Entry 7OZL (electron microscopy, 2.74 A resolution); this record covers chains B and C of the 4 polymer chains in the assembly.

# Chain B
Name: Capsid protein VP2
From: Human enterovirus 70 (strain J670/71)
UniProtKB: P32537 (POLG_HE701); residues 1-250 here correspond to UniProt positions 70-319 (UniProt number = residue number + 69)
Chain sequence (250 residues; each row starts with the number of its first residue):
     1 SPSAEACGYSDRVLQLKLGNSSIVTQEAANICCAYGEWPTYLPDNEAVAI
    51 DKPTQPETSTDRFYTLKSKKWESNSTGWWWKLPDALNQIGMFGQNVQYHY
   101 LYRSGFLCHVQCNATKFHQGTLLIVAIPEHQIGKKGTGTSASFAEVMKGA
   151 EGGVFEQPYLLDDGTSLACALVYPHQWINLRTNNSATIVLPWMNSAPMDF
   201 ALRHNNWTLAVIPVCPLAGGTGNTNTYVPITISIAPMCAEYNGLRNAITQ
Unresolved in the structure: 1-9, 249-250

# Chain C
Name: Capsid protein VP3
From: Human enterovirus 70 (strain J670/71)
UniProtKB: P32537 (POLG_HE701); residues 1-243 here correspond to UniProt positions 320-562 (UniProt number = residue number + 319)
Chain sequence (243 residues; numbered 1 to 243; the number before each row is that of its first residue):
     1 GVPTCLLPGSNQFLTTDDHSSAPAFPDFSPTPEMHIPGQVHSMLEIVQIE
    51 SMMEINNVNDASGVERLRVQISAQSDMDQLLFNIPLDIQLEGPLRNTLLG
   101 NISRYYTHWSGSLEMTFMFCGSFMTTGKLIICYTPPGGSSPTDRMQAMLA
   151 THVVWDFGLQSSITIIIPWISGSHYRMFNTDAKAINANVGYVTCFMQTNL
   201 VAPVGAADQCYIVGMVAAKKDFNLRLMRDSPDIGQSAILPEQA

# How chain B and chain C interact
Pairs across the interface (70):
  Tyr35(B) - Pro37(C)  hydrophobic
  Tyr35(B) - Gly38(C)
  Glu37(B) - His35(C)  salt bridge
  Glu37(B) - Pro37(C)
  Glu46(B) - Met34(C)
  Glu46(B) - His35(C)  hydrogen bond (side chain-backbone)
  Lys116(B) - Ser122(C)
  Lys116(B) - Phe123(C)  hydrogen bond (backbone-backbone)
  Lys116(B) - Met124(C)
  Phe117(B) - Ser122(C)
  Phe117(B) - Gly205(C)
  Phe117(B) - Ala206(C)
  His118(B) - Ser122(C)
  Gln119(B) - Cys120(C)
  Gln119(B) - Gly121(C)
  Gln119(B) - Ser122(C)
  Gln119(B) - Ala207(C)
  Gln119(B) - Gln209(C)  hydrogen bond (side chain-backbone)
  Gln119(B) - Cys210(C)
  Thr121(B) - Met118(C)
  Thr121(B) - Cys120(C)  hydrogen bond
  Tyr159(B) - Glu54(C)  hydrogen bond
  Tyr159(B) - Gly63(C)
  Ser166(B) - Asn96(C)  hydrogen bond
  Leu167(B) - Met52(C)
  Leu167(B) - Leu67(C)  hydrophobic
  Ala168(B) - Ser51(C)  hydrogen bond (backbone-side chain)
  Ala168(B) - Met52(C)  hydrogen bond (backbone-backbone)
  Ala168(B) - Leu67(C)  hydrophobic
  Ala168(B) - Asn96(C)
  Cys169(B) - Ser51(C)
  Cys169(B) - Asn96(C)  hydrogen bond
  Cys169(B) - Thr97(C)
  Cys169(B) - Leu98(C)  hydrophobic
  Cys169(B) - Asn101(C)
  Leu171(B) - Ile49(C)
  Leu171(B) - Glu50(C)
  Leu171(B) - Ser51(C)
  Val172(B) - Ile46(C)  hydrophobic
  Val172(B) - Leu98(C)  hydrophobic
  Trp177(B) - Met52(C)  hydrophobic
  Trp177(B) - Met118(C)  hydrophobic
  Asn179(B) - Phe119(C)  hydrogen bond (side chain-backbone)
  Asn179(B) - Ser161(C)  hydrogen bond
  Arg181(B) - Phe119(C)
  Arg181(B) - Gly121(C)
  Arg181(B) - Ser122(C)  hydrogen bond (side chain-backbone)
  Arg181(B) - Phe123(C)
  Arg181(B) - Thr125(C)  hydrogen bond (side chain-backbone)
  Arg181(B) - Gly158(C)  hydrogen bond (side chain-backbone)
  Pro191(B) - Pro37(C)  hydrophobic
  Trp192(B) - Pro37(C)
  Met193(B) - Ile36(C)  hydrophobic
  Met193(B) - Pro37(C)  hydrophobic
  Asn194(B) - Met34(C)
  Ser195(B) - Met34(C)
  Pro197(B) - Met34(C)
  Val214(B) - Val64(C)
  Val214(B) - Arg68(C)  hydrogen bond (backbone-side chain)
  Val214(B) - Val213(C)  hydrophobic
  Cys215(B) - Cys120(C)  hydrophobic
  Cys215(B) - Val213(C)  hydrophobic
  Pro216(B) - Arg68(C)
  Pro216(B) - Tyr211(C)
  Gly220(B) - Val204(C)
  Gly220(B) - Gly205(C)  hydrogen bond (backbone-backbone)
  Gly220(B) - Ala206(C)
  Gly220(B) - Ala207(C)
  Thr221(B) - Val204(C)
  Asn223(B) - Gly205(C)
Interface residues without a listed pair, chain B (38 interface residues in all): Gly120, Gly138, Pro158, Thr182, Ala196, Pro213, Ala218, Gly219
Interface residues without a listed pair, chain C (42 interface residues in all): Phe157, Leu159, Pro203, Met215, Ala243

# Summary
The interface between chain B and chain C involves 38 residues on one side and 42 on the other; the contacts
include 16 hydrogen bonds and 1 salt bridge. Among the polar pairs are Glu37(B)-His35(C), Glu46(B)-His35(C)
and Gln119(B)-Gln209(C).
Here chain B is Capsid protein VP2 and chain C is Capsid protein VP3, both from Human enterovirus 70 (strain
J670/71). Entry 7OZL (CryoEM structure of human enterovirus 70 in complex with WIN51711) was determined by
electron microscopy, deposited together with 7OZK, 7OZI, 7OZJ and 7OPX.
